PDB entry 6MC9 | X-ray diffraction, 3.30 A resolution | chains A and B

[Chain A]
Molecule: Sodium channel protein type 4 subunit alpha
Organism: Homo sapiens
UniProtKB: P35499 (SCN4A_HUMAN); residue numbers follow UniProt; this construct covers 1599-1754
Amino-acid sequence (168 residues; numbered 1594 to 1761; the number before each row is that of its first residue):
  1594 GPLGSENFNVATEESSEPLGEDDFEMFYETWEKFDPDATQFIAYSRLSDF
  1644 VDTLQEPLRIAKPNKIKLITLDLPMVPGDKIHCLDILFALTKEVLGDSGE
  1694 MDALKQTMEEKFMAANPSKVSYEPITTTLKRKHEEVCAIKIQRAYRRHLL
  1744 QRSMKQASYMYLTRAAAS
Disordered / not traced: 1594-1610, 1761
Differences from the reference sequence: expression tag (1594-1598, 1755-1761)

[Chain B]
Molecule: Calmodulin-1
Organism: Rattus norvegicus
UniProtKB: P0DP29 (CALM1_RAT); residues 0-148 here correspond to UniProt positions 1-149 (UniProt number = residue number + 1)
Amino-acid sequence (149 residues; numbered 0 to 148; the number before each row is that of its first residue; numbering starts at 0):
     0 MADQLTEEQIAEFKEAFSLFDKDGDGTITTKELGTVMRSLGQNPTEAELQ
    50 DMINEVDADGNGTIDFPEFLTMMARKMKDTDSEEEIREAFRVFDKDGNGY
   100 ISAAELRHVMTNLGEKLTDEEVDEMIREADIDGDGQVNYEEFVQMMTAK
Disordered / not traced: 0-6, 148
Ion coordination: Ca2+ site 1: Asp20, Asp22, Asp24, Thr26, Glu31; Ca2+ site 2: Asp56, Asp58, Thr62, Glu67; Ca2+ site 3: Asp93, Asp95, Asn97, Tyr99, Glu104; Ca2+ site 4: Asp129, Asp133, Gln135, Glu140
Swiss-Prot annotation at these positions:
  - binding site (Ca(2+)): Asp20, Asp22, Asp24, Thr26, Glu31, Asp56, Asp58, Asn60, Thr62, Glu67, Asp93, Asp95, Asn97, Tyr99, Glu104, Asp129, Asp131, Asp133, Gln135, Glu140
  - modified residue: Ala1 (N-acetylalanine), Lys21 (N6-acetyllysine), Thr44 (Phosphothreonine), Ser81 (Phosphoserine), Lys94 (N6-acetyllysine), Tyr99 (Phosphotyrosine), Ser101 (Phosphoserine), Thr110 (Phosphothreonine), Lys115 (N6,N6,N6-trimethyllysine), Tyr138 (Phosphotyrosine)
  - cross-link: Lys21 (Glycyl lysine isopeptide (Lys-Gly) (interchain with G-Cter in SUMO2))
What the authors report for this chain:
  - binding site for Ca2+: Asp20 to Glu31, Asp56 to Glu67, Asp93 to Glu104, Asp129 to Glu140
  - mutagenesis - D20A/D56A: abolished signaling in response to CDI
  - mutagenesis - D93A/D129A: unchanged signaling in response to CDI

[How chain A and chain B interact]
Pairs across the interface (26):
  Ile1659(A) with Glu14(B); Ser17(B); Leu18(B), hydrophobic
  Thr1663(A) with Lys21(B)
  Asp1665(A) with Ser38(B)
  Leu1722(A) with Ser38(B); Leu39(B)
  Lys1723(A) with Ser38(B), hydrogen bond (side chain-backbone)
  His1726(A) with Leu39(B); Glu87(B); Val91(B)
  Glu1727(A) with Val91(B)
  Ala1731(A) with Phe92(B), hydrophobic; Val108(B), hydrophobic
  Ile1732(A) with Gly113(B)
  Lys1733(A) with Glu84(B), hydrogen bond (side chain-backbone)
  Ile1734(A) with Met145(B), hydrophobic
  Gln1735(A) with Gly113(B); Glu114(B), hydrogen bond (side chain-backbone)
  Ala1737(A) with Asp80(B)
  Tyr1738(A) with Glu120(B); Met144(B), hydrophobic
  Arg1740(A) with Asp78(B), salt bridge; Asp80(B), salt bridge
  His1741(A) with Met145(B), hydrogen bond (side chain-backbone); Ala147(B)
Also at the interface, not in a pair above, chain A (21 interface residues in all): Ile1662, Arg1724, Glu1728, Cys1730, Arg1739
Also at the interface, not in a pair above, chain B (27 interface residues in all): Ala88, Asn111, Leu112, Leu116, Glu123, Met124, Phe141, Thr146
The authors on this interface:
  - specific contacts: Arg1740(A)-Asp78(B) (salt bridge), Asp80(B)-Arg1740(A) (salt bridge)
  - interface residues, chain A: Ile1659(A), Leu1722(A), Ile1734(A), Gln1735(A), Tyr1738(A)
  - interface residues, chain B: Leu18(B), Leu39(B)

[Overview]
21 residues of chain A face 27 of chain B across their interface, with 4 hydrogen bonds and 2 salt bridges.
Polar contacts include Arg1740(A)-Asp78(B), Arg1740(A)-Asp80(B) and Lys1723(A)-Ser38(B). The authors report
salt bridges between Arg1740(A) and Asp78(B) and Asp80(B) and Arg1740(A). The paper reports a binding site for
Ca2+ at Asp20(B), Asp56(B) and Asp93(B) among others; D20A/D56A of chain B abolish signaling in response to
CDI.
Chain A is Sodium channel protein type 4 subunit alpha (Homo sapiens) and chain B is Calmodulin-1 (Rattus
norvegicus); the structure, Crystal Structure of Human Nav1.4 C-Terminal (1599-1754) domain in complex with
calcium-bound calmodulin, was determined by X-ray diffraction together with 6MBA from the same study.
